2XA1 - chain A; structure by X-ray diffraction, 2.47 A resolution.

Chain A:
Name: Trehalose-synthase tret
Organism: Pyrococcus horikoshii
UniProt: O58762 (O58762_PYRHO); numbering as in UniProt (aligned over 1-416)
Amino-acid sequence (416 residues; numbered 1 to 416; the number before each row is that of its first residue):
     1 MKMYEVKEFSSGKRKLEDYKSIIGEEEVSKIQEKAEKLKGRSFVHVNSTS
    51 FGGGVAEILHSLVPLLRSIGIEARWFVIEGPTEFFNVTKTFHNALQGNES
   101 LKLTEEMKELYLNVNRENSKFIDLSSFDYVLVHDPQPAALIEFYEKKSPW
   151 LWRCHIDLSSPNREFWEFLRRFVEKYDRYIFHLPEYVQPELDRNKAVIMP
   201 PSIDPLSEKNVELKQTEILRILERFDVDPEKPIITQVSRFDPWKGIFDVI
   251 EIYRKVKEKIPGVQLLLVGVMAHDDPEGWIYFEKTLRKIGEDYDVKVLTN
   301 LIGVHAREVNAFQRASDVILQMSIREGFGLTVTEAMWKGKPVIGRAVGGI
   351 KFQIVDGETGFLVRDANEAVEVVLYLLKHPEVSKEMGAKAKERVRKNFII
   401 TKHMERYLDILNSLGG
Unresolved in the structure: 1-2, 7-13, 414-416
Construct notes: conflict Val-372 (Lys in O58762)
Modified positions: Mse-1 (selenomethionine); Mse-3, Mse-107, Mse-199, Mse-271, Mse-322, Mse-336, Mse-386, Mse-404 (selenomethionine; parent Met)

Overview:
Chain A is Trehalose-synthase tret (Pyrococcus horikoshii); the structure, Crystal structure of trehalose
synthase TreT from P.horikoshii (Seleno derivative), was determined by X-ray diffraction (same publication as
2XA2, 2XA9, 2X6Q, 2X6R and 2XMP).
